8OTN - chains C and D of the 4 polymer chains in the assembly; structure by X-ray diffraction, 1.96 A resolution.

== Chain C (and D) ==
Protein: Enoyl-[acyl-carrier-protein] reductase [NADH]
Organism: Mycobacterium tuberculosis
Notes: EC 1.3.1.9; chain D of this document is another copy of the same molecule, construct and numbering; everything in this record applies to it too
UniProtKB: P9WGR1 (INHA_MYCTU); numbering as in UniProt (aligned over 1-269)
Amino-acid sequence (272 residues; numbered -2 to 269; the number before each row is that of its first residue; numbers below 1 keep their minus sign (Gly-2 is residue -2)):
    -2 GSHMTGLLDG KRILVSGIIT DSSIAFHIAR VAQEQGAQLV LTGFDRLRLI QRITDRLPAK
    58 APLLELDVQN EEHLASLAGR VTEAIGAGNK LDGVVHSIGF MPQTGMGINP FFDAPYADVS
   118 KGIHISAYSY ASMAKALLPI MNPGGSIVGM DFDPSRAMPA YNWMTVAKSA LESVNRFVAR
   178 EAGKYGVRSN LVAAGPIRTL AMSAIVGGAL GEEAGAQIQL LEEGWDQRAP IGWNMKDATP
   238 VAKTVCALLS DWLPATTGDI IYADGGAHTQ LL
Not modelled in the structure: -2 to 2
Differences from the reference sequence: expression tag (-2 to 0)
UniProt features mapped onto this chain:
  - binding site (NAD(+)): Ser20, Ile21, Asp64, Val65, Ile95, Gly96, Lys165, Ile194
  - binding site (substrate): Tyr158
  - site: Phe149 (May act as an intermediate that passes the hydride ion from NADH to the substrate), Tyr158 (Transition state stabilizer)
  - modified residue: Thr266 (Phosphothreonine)
Ligand contacts:
  - NAD (nicotinamide-adenine-dinucleotide): Gly14, Ile15, Ile16, Ser20, Ile21, Phe41, Leu63, Asp64, Val65, Ser94, Ile95, Gly96, Phe97, Ile122, Met147, Asp148, Phe149, Tyr158, Met161, Lys165, Ala191, Gly192, Pro193, Ile194, Thr196, Leu197, Ala198, Met199
  - VZR (4-methyl-7-[[1-[(3-oxidanyl-4-phenoxy-phenyl)methyl]-1,2,3-triazol-4-yl]methoxy]chromen-2-one): Gly96, Phe97, Met98, Met103, Phe149, Met155, Pro156, Ala157, Tyr158, Met161, Lys165, Pro193, Ala198, Met199, Ile202, Val203, Gln214, Leu217, Leu218
From the paper describing this entry:
  - catalytic residues: Phe149, Tyr158, Lys165 (citing earlier work)
  - binding site for VZR: Gly96, Phe97, Met98, Met155, Pro156, Tyr158, Met161, Ala198, Met199, Val203, Leu217, Leu218, Arg225, Leu268, Leu269

== Interface between chain C and chain D ==
Residue-residue contacts - 20 pairs, chain C then chain D:
  Ser152(C) with Arg153(D)
  Arg153(C) with Arg153(D); His265(D); Thr266(D); Gln267(D); Leu268(D)
  Ala154(C) with Thr266(D), hydrogen bond (backbone-backbone); Gln267(D); Leu268(D), hydrogen bond (backbone-backbone)
  Met155(C) with Leu268(D), hydrophobic
  Pro156(C) with Leu269(D)
  Arg225(C) with Leu268(D)
  His265(C) with Arg153(D), hydrogen bond (backbone-side chain)
  Thr266(C) with Arg153(D); Ala154(D), hydrogen bond (backbone-backbone)
  Gln267(C) with Ala154(D)
  Leu268(C) with Arg153(D); Ala154(D), hydrogen bond (backbone-backbone); Arg225(D)
  Leu269(C) with Pro156(D)
Interface residues without a listed pair, chain C (12 interface residues in all): Trp222
Interface residues without a listed pair, chain D (11 interface residues in all): Met155, Trp222

== Summary ==
The interface between chain C and chain D involves 12 residues on one side and 11 on the other; the contacts
include 5 hydrogen bonds. Polar contacts include His265(C)-Arg153(D), Ala154(C)-Thr266(D) and
Ala154(C)-Leu268(D). From the paper: catalytic residues Phe149(C), Tyr158(C) and Lys165(C); a binding site for
VZR at Gly96(C), Phe97(C) and Met98(C) among others.
Both chains are Enoyl-[acyl-carrier-protein] reductase [NADH] (Mycobacterium tuberculosis). Entry 8OTN
(structure of InhA from mycobacterium tuberculosis in complex with inhibitor
7-((1-(3-Hydroxy-4-phenoxybenzyl)-1H-1,2,3-triazol-4-yl)methoxy)-4-methyl-2H-chromen-2-one) was determined by
X-ray diffraction, deposited together with 8OTM.
